PDB entry 3LZL | X-ray diffraction, 1.45 A resolution | chains A and B

[Chain A (and B)]
Name: P19 protein
Organism: Campylobacter jejuni
Notes: chain B of this document is another copy of the same molecule, construct and numbering; everything in this record applies to it too
UniProtKB: A1W1R1 (A1W1R1_CAMJJ); residues 2-159 here correspond to UniProt positions 22-179 (UniProt number = residue number + 20)
Chain sequence (159 residues; each row starts with the number of its first residue):
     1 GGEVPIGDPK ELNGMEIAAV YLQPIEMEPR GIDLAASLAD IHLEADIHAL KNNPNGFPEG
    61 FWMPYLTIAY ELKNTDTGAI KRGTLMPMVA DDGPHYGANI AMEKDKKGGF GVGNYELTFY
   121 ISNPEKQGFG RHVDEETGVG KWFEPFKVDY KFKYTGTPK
Unresolved in the structure: 1, 159 (chain B: 1)
Sequence notes: expression tag (1)
Bound ions: Cu ion site 1: H42, M88, H95 (shared with H132(B) of chain B); Cu ion site 2: H132 (shared with H42(B), M88(B), H95(B) of chain B)

[Chain A / chain B interface]
Residue-residue contacts (100; chain A residue first):
  Q23(A) with E136(B); T137(B)
  I25(A) with H132(B); D134(B); T137(B)
  E26(A) with R131(B); H132(B); V133(B), hydrogen bond (backbone-backbone); D134(B), hydrogen bond (backbone-side chain)
  M27(A) with R131(B)
  E28(A) with G130(B); R131(B), salt bridge; V133(B)
  P29(A) with E125(B); F129(B)
  R30(A) with V133(B)
  H42(A) with H132(B), hydrogen bond
  E44(A) with H132(B)
  N55(A) with V89(B)
  G56(A) with V89(B); A90(B); D91(B); D92(B); G93(B), hydrogen bond (backbone-backbone)
  F57(A) with V89(B), hydrophobic; P94(B), hydrophobic
  P58(A) with G93(B); P94(B)
  G60(A) with F61(B)
  F61(A) with G60(B); W62(B)
  W62(A) with F61(B), hydrophobic; P64(B), hydrophobic; Y65(B), hydrophobic; F129(B), hydrophobic
  P64(A) with W62(B), hydrophobic
  Y65(A) with W62(B), hydrophobic; Y65(B), hydrogen bond (side chain-backbone); P87(B)
  P87(A) with Y65(B); F129(B); G130(B), hydrogen bond (backbone-backbone)
  M88(A) with F129(B); G130(B); H132(B), hydrogen bond
  V89(A) with N55(B); G56(B); F57(B), hydrophobic; F129(B); G130(B), hydrogen bond (backbone-backbone); R131(B); H132(B), hydrogen bond (backbone-backbone)
  A90(A) with G56(B); H132(B); T137(B); V139(B)
  D91(A) with E136(B); T137(B), hydrogen bond (backbone-backbone); G138(B); V139(B)
  G93(A) with G56(B), hydrogen bond (backbone-backbone)
  P94(A) with F57(B), hydrophobic; F61(B), hydrophobic
  H95(A) with H132(B), hydrogen bond
  G128(A) with I32(B); M86(B)
  F129(A) with W62(B), hydrophobic; P87(B); M88(B); V89(B)
  G130(A) with M27(B); E28(B); M86(B); P87(B), hydrogen bond (backbone-backbone); M88(B); V89(B), hydrogen bond (backbone-backbone)
  R131(A) with M27(B); E28(B), hydrogen bond (backbone-backbone); V89(B)
  H132(A) with I25(B); E26(B); M27(B); H42(B), hydrogen bond; E44(B), salt bridge; M88(B), hydrogen bond; V89(B), hydrogen bond (backbone-backbone); A90(B); H95(B), hydrogen bond
  V133(A) with E26(B), hydrogen bond (backbone-backbone); E28(B)
  D134(A) with I25(B); E26(B)
  E136(A) with Q23(B), hydrogen bond; D91(B)
  T137(A) with I25(B); A90(B); D91(B), hydrogen bond (backbone-backbone)
  G138(A) with D91(B)
  V139(A) with A90(B); D91(B)
Interface residues without a listed pair, chain A (45 interface residues in all): L22, H48, L66, D92, Y96, E125, Q127, W142
Interface residues without a listed pair, chain B (45 interface residues in all): P29, H48, P58, L66, Y96, Q127, G128, W142

[Overview]
The chain A/chain B interface involves 45 residues from each chain, with 22 hydrogen bonds and 2 salt bridges.
Polar contacts include E28(A)-R131(B), H132(A)-E44(B) and E26(A)-D134(B). H42(A), M88(A) and H95(A) coordinate
Cu ion site 1.
Chain A and chain B are both P19 protein (Campylobacter jejuni); the structure, Crystal Structure Analysis of
the as-solated P19 protein from Campylobacter jejuni at 1.45 A at pH ..., was determined by X-ray diffraction
together with 3LZN, 3LZO, 3LZP, 3LZQ and 3LZR from the same study.
